PDB entry 3IM8 | X-ray diffraction, 2.10 A resolution | chain A

== Chain A ==
Molecule: Malonyl acyl carrier protein transacylase
From: Streptococcus pneumoniae
Notes: EC 2.3.1.39
UniProt: Q8DR16 (Q8DR16_STRR6); numbering as in UniProt (aligned over 1-306)
Amino-acid sequence (307 residues; each row starts with the number of its first residue):
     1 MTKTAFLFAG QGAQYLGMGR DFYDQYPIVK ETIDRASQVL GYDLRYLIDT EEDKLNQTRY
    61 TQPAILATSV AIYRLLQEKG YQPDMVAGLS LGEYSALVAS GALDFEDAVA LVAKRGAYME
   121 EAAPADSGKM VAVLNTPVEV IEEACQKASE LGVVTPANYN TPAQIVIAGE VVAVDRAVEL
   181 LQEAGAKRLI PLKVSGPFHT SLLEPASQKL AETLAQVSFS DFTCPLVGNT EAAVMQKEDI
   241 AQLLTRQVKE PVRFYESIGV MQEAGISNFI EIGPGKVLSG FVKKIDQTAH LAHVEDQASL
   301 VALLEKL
Unresolved in the structure: 1-2
Sequence notes: expression tag (307)
From the paper describing this entry:
  - catalytic residues: Ser90, Arg115, His199
  - mutagenesis - L89A: unchanged catalytic activity
  - mutagenesis - R115A, F198S, H199A: decreased catalytic activity
  - binding site for acetate ion: Leu91, His199

== In short ==
The paper reports catalytic residues Ser90, Arg115 and His199; R115A, F198S and H199A reduce catalytic
activity.
Chain A is Malonyl acyl carrier protein transacylase (Streptococcus pneumoniae); the structure, Crystal
structure of MCAT from Streptococcus pneumoniae, was determined by X-ray diffraction, deposited together with
3IM9.
